Entry 7DF9 (X-ray diffraction, 3.17 A resolution); this record covers chains A and L of the 4 polymer chains in the assembly.

[Chain A]
Name: Beta-arrestin-1
From: Bos taurus
Reference sequence: P17870 (ARRB1_BOVIN); numbering as in UniProt (aligned over 1-418)
Sequence (426 residues; numbered 1 to 426; the number before each row is that of its first residue):
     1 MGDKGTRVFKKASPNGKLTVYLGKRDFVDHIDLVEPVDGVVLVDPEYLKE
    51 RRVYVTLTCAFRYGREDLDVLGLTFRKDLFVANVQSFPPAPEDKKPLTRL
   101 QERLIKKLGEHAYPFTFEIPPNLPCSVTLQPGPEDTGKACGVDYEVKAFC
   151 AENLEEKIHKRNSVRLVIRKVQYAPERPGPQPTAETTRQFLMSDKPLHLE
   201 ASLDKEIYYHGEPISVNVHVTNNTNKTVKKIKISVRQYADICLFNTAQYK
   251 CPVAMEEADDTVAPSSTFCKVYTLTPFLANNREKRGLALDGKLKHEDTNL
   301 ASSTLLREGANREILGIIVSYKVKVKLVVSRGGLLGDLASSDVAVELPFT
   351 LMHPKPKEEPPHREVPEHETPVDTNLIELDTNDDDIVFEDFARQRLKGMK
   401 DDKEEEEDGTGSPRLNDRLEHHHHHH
Disordered / not traced: 1-4, 362-365, 369-426
Differences from the reference sequence: expression tag (419-426)
Swiss-Prot annotation at these positions:
  - motif: Asp385 to Arg395 ([DE]-X(1,2)-F-X-X-[FL]-X-X-X-R motif)
  - binding site (1D-myo-inositol hexakisphosphate): Lys250, Met255, Lys324, Lys326
  - modified residue: Tyr47 (Phosphotyrosine), Ser412 (Phosphoserine)
  - mutagenesis: Lys157 (K157Q: Impairs InsP6-binding and oligomerization; when associated with Q-160 and Q-161), Lys160 (K160Q: Impairs InsP6-binding and oligomerization; when associated with Q-157 and Q-161), Arg161 (R161Q: Impairs InsP6-binding and oligomerization; when associated with Q-157 and Q-160), Lys232 (K232Q: Impairs InsP6-binding and oligomerization; when associated with Q-236, Q-250, Q-324 and Q-326), Arg236 (R236Q: Impairs InsP6-binding and oligomerization; when associated with Q-232, Q-250, Q-324 and Q-326), Lys250 (K250Q: Impairs InsP6-binding and oligomerization; when associated with Q-232, Q-236, Q-324 and Q-326), Lys324 (K324Q: Impairs InsP6-binding and oligomerization; when associated with Q-232, Q-236, Q-250 and Q-326), Lys326 (K326Q: Impairs InsP6-binding and oligomerization; when associated with Q-232, Q-236, Q-250 and Q-324), Phe391 (F391A: Abolishes interaction with AP2B1; no effect on interaction with CLTC), Arg395 (R395E: Abolishes interaction with AP2B1; impairs interaction with CLTC), Leu396 (L396A: Impairs interaction with AP2B1; no effect on interaction with CLTC)
From the paper describing this entry:
  - conformationally variable residues (loop rearrangement, side-chain flip): Phe61, Arg62, Tyr63, Arg65, Asp69, Lys77, Ser193 to Lys195, Leu243

[Chain L]
Name: FAB30 light chain
From: Mus musculus
Sequence (227 residues; numbered 1 to 227; the number before each row is that of its first residue):
     1 MFVFSIATNAYASDIQMTQSPSSLSASVGDRVTITCRASQSVSSAVAWYQ
    51 QKPGKAPKLLIYSASSLYSGVPSRFSGSRSGTDFTLTISSLQPEDFATYY
   101 CQQYKYVPVTFGQGTKVEIKRTVAAPSVFIFPPSDSQLKSGTASVVCLLN
   151 NFYPREAKVQWKVDNALQSGNSQESVTEQDSKDSTYSLSSTLTLSKADYE
   201 KHKVYACEVTHQGLSSPVTKSFNRGEC
Disordered / not traced: 1-12, 225-227
Disulfide bonds: Cys36-Cys101, Cys147-Cys207

[Interface between chain A and chain L]
Residue-residue contacts (6; chain A residue first):
  Arg7(A) - Gly81(L)
  Glu359(A) - Tyr62(L)
  Pro366(A) - Lys105(L)
  Pro366(A) - Val107(L)  hydrophobic
  Glu367(A) - Tyr104(L)
  Glu367(A) - Val107(L)
Other interface residues (no listed pair), chain A (6 interface residues in all): Lys357, His368
Other interface residues (no listed pair), chain L (7 interface residues in all): Ser44, Tyr106

[Summary]
Chain A and chain L form an interface of 6 and 7 residues respectively. Curated annotation (UniProt) lists 4
residues binding 1D-myo-inositol hexakisphosphate and 11 mutagenesis sites on chain A. The paper reports
conformational variability at Phe61(A), Arg62(A) and Tyr63(A) among others.
Here chain A is Beta-arrestin-1 (Bos taurus) and chain L is FAB30 light chain (Mus musculus). Entry 7DF9
(Crystal of Arrestin2-V2Rpp-1-Fab30 complex) was determined by X-ray diffraction together with 7DFA, 7DFB and
7DFC from the same study.
